Entry 3A5C (X-ray diffraction, 4.51 A resolution (low resolution: residue-level contacts below are approximate; hydrogen-bond / salt-bridge calls are withheld)); this record covers chains A and D of the 8 polymer chains in the assembly.

Chain A:
Name: V-type ATP synthase alpha chain
Source organism: Thermus thermophilus
Notes: EC 3.6.3.14
UniProt: Q56403 (VATA_THET8); residue numbers follow UniProt; this construct covers 1-578
Amino-acid sequence (578 residues; row label = number of the first residue in the row):
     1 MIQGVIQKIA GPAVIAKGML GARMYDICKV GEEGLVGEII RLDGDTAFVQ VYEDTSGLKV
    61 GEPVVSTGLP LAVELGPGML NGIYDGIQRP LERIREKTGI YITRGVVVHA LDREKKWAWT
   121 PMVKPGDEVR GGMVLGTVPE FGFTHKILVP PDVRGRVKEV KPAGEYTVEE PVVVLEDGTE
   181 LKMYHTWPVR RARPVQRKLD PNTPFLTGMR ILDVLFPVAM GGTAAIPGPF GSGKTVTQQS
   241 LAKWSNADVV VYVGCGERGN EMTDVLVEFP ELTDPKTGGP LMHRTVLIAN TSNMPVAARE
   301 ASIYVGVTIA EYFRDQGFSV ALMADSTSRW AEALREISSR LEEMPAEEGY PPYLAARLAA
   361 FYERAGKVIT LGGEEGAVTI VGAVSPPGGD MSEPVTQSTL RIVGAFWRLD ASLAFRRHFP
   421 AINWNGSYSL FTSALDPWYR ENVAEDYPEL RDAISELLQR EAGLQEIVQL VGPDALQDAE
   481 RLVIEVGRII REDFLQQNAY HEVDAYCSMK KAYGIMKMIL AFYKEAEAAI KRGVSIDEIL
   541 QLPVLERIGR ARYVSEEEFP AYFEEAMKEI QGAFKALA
Not modelled in the structure: 92-107, 578

Chain D:
Name: V-type ATP synthase beta chain
Source organism: Thermus thermophilus
Notes: EC 3.6.3.14
UniProt: Q56404 (VATB_THET8); numbering as in UniProt (aligned over 1-478)
Amino-acid sequence (478 residues; each row starts with the number of its first residue):
     1 MDLLKKEYTG ITYISGPLLF VENAKDLAYG AIVDIKDGTG RVRGGQVIEV SEEYAVIQVF
    61 EETTGLDLAT TSVSLVEDVA RLGVSKEMLG RRFNGIGKPI DGLPPITPEK RLPITGLPLN
   121 PVARRKPEQF IQTGISTIDV MNTLVRGQKL PIFSGSGLPA NEIAAQIARQ ATVRPDLSGE
   181 GEKEEPFAVV FAAMGITQRE LSYFIQEFER TGALSRSVLF LNKADDPTIE RILTPRMALT
   241 VAEYLAFEHD YHVLVILTDM TNYCEALREI GAAREEIPGR RGYPGYMYTD LATIYERAGV
   301 VEGKKGSVTQ IPILSMPDDD RTHPIPDLTG YITEGQIQLS RELHRKGIYP PIDPLPSLSR
   361 LMNNGVGKGK TREDHKQVSD QLYSAYANGV DIRKLVAIIG EDALTENDRR YLQFADAFER
   421 FFINQGQQNR SIEESLQIAW ALLSMLPQGE LKRISKDHIG KYYGQKLEEI WGAPQALD
Not modelled in the structure: 1-6, 176-182, 464-478
What the authors report for this chain:
  - catalytic residues: Arg360 (by similarity / conservation)

Chain A / chain D interface:
Pairs across the interface - 20 pairs, chain A then chain D:
  Gly21(A) with Leu68(D)
  Met24(A) with Leu66(D)
  Tyr25(A) with Thr64(D); Gly65(D); Leu66(D)
  Leu42(A) with Ile14(D); Asp67(D)
  Asp43(A) with Ala69(D)
  Gly44(A) with Ala69(D)
  Asp200(A) with Arg199(D)
  Ala346(A) with Ala272(D)
  Pro352(A) with Glu269(D); Ala272(D); Ala273(D)
  Gln459(A) with Arg345(D)
  Ala475(A) with Ala397(D); Ile398(D)
  Leu476(A) with Ala397(D)
  Gln477(A) with Ala397(D); Gly400(D)
Interface residues without a listed pair, chain A (23 interface residues in all): Arg23, Ile40, Arg41, Pro201, Met344, Glu347, Ala355, Glu363, Ser455, Glu456
Interface residues without a listed pair, chain D (21 interface residues in all): Thr12, Tyr13, Asp225, Gly282, Lys346, Val396

In short:
Chain A and chain D form an interface of 23 and 21 residues respectively. The paper reports the catalytic
residue Arg360(D).
Here chain A is V-type ATP synthase alpha chain and chain D is V-type ATP synthase beta chain, both from
Thermus thermophilus. Entry 3A5C (Inter-subunit interaction and quaternary rearrangement defined by the
central stalk of prokaryotic V1-ATPase) was determined by X-ray diffraction, deposited together with 3A5D.
